Entry 6D9H (electron microscopy, 3.60 A resolution); this record covers chains A and B of the 4 polymer chains in the assembly.

[Chain A]
Protein: Guanine nucleotide-binding protein G(i) subunit alpha-2
From: Homo sapiens
UniProtKB: P04899 (GNAI2_HUMAN); numbering as in UniProt (aligned over 1-355)
Chain sequence (355 residues; row label = number of the first residue in the row):
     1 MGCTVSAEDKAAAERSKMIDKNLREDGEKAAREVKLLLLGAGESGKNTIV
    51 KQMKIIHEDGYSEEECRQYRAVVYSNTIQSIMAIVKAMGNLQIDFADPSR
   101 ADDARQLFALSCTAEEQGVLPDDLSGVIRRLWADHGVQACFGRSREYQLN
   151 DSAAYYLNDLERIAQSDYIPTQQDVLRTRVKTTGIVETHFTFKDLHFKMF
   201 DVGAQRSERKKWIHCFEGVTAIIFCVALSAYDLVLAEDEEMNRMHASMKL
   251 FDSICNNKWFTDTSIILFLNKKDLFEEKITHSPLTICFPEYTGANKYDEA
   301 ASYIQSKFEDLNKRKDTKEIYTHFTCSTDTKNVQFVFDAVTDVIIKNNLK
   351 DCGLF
Disordered / not traced: 1-10, 41-43, 57-183, 235-240
Sequence notes: engineered mutation Asn47 (Ser in P04899), Ala204 (Gly in P04899), Ala246 (Glu in P04899), Ser327 (Ala in P04899)
Curated features (UniProtKB/Swiss-Prot):
  - region: Lys35 to Lys46, Thr48 (G1 motif), Asp174 to Thr182 (G2 motif), Phe197 to Gly203, Gln205, Arg206 (G3 motif), Ile266 to Asp273 (G4 motif), Thr325, Cys326, Thr328 to Thr330 (G5 motif)
  - binding site (GTP): Leu176 to Thr182, Asp201 to Gly203, Gln205, Asn270 to Asp273
  - binding site (Mg(2+)): Thr182
  - modified residue: Arg179 (ADP-ribosylarginine), Gln205 (Deamidated glutamine), Cys352 (ADP-ribosylcysteine)
  - lipidation: Gly2 (N-myristoyl glycine), Cys3 (S-palmitoyl cysteine)

[Chain B]
Protein: Guanine nucleotide-binding protein G(I)/G(S)/G(T) subunit beta-1
From: Homo sapiens
UniProtKB: P62873 (GBB1_HUMAN); residues 2-340 here = UniProt positions 2-340
Chain sequence (350 residues; each row starts with the number of its first residue; numbers below 1 keep their minus sign (Met-9 is residue -9)):
    -9 MHHHHHHGSSGSELDQLRQEAEQLKNQIRDARKACADATLSQITNNIDPV
    41 GRIQMRTRRTLRGHLAKIYAMHWGTDSRLLVSASQDGKLIIWDSYTTNKV
    91 HAIPLRSSWVMTCAYAPSGNYVACGGLDNICSIYNLKTREGNVRVSRELA
   141 GHTGYLSCCRFLDDNQIVTSSGDTTCALWDIETGQQTTTFTGHTGDVMSL
   191 SLAPDTRLFVSGACDASAKLWDVREGMCRQTFTGHESDINAICFFPNGNA
   241 FATGSDDATCRLFDLRADQELMTYSHDNIICGITSVSFSKSGRLLLAGYD
   291 DFNCNVWDALKADRAGVLAGHDNRVSCLGVTDDGMAVATGSWDSFLKIWN
Disordered / not traced: -9 to 2
Sequence notes: initiating methionine (-9); expression tag (-8 to 1)
Curated features (UniProtKB/Swiss-Prot):
  - modified residue: Ser2 (N-acetylserine), His266 (Phosphohistidine)

[Interface between chain A and chain B]
Residue-residue contacts (36):
  Ala12(A) - Asn88(B)
  Arg15(A) - Val90(B)  hydrogen bond (side chain-backbone)
  Arg15(A) - His91(B)  hydrogen bond
  Ser16(A) - Asn88(B)
  Ile19(A) - Lys89(B)
  Ile19(A) - Ala92(B)  hydrophobic
  Asp20(A) - Lys89(B)  salt bridge
  Leu23(A) - Gly53(B)
  Leu23(A) - Lys78(B)
  Leu23(A) - Ile80(B)  hydrophobic
  Leu23(A) - Lys89(B)
  Asp26(A) - Lys78(B)  salt bridge
  Gly27(A) - Leu55(B)
  Gly184(A) - Leu117(B)
  Gly184(A) - Asn119(B)  hydrogen bond (backbone-side chain)
  Ile185(A) - Leu117(B)  hydrophobic
  Phe200(A) - Trp99(B)  hydrophobic
  Arg206(A) - Thr143(B)
  Ser207(A) - Gly162(B)  hydrogen bond (side chain-backbone)
  Glu208(A) - Asp186(B)
  Lys211(A) - Tyr145(B)
  Lys211(A) - Asp186(B)
  Lys211(A) - Met188(B)
  Lys211(A) - Asp228(B)  salt bridge
  Lys211(A) - Asn230(B)
  Lys211(A) - Asp246(B)  salt bridge
  His214(A) - Tyr59(B)
  His214(A) - Trp332(B)
  Cys215(A) - Tyr59(B)
  Cys215(A) - Gln75(B)  hydrogen bond (backbone-side chain)
  Cys215(A) - Trp99(B)
  Phe216(A) - Trp99(B)  hydrophobic
  Glu217(A) - Lys57(B)
  Glu217(A) - Trp332(B)
  Trp259(A) - Arg314(B)
  Trp259(A) - Trp332(B)  hydrophobic
Also at the interface, not in a pair above, chain A (22 interface residues in all): Gln205, Trp212
Also at the interface, not in a pair above, chain B (27 interface residues in all): Met101, Cys204

[In short]
The interface between chain A and chain B involves 22 residues on one side and 27 on the other; the contacts
include 5 hydrogen bonds and 4 salt bridges. Polar contacts include Asp20(A)-Lys89(B), Asp26(A)-Lys78(B) and
Lys211(A)-Asp228(B).
Here chain A is Guanine nucleotide-binding protein G(i) subunit alpha-2 and chain B is Guanine
nucleotide-binding protein G(I)/G(S)/G(T) subunit beta-1, both from Homo sapiens. Entry 6D9H (Cryo-EM
structure of the human adenosine A1 receptor-Gi2-protein complex bound to its endogenous agonist) was
determined by electron microscopy.
